Entry 8B9Z (electron microscopy, 3.28 A resolution); this record covers chains G and Q of the 43 polymer chains in the assembly.

[Chain G]
Protein: NADH-ubiquinone oxidoreductase 75 kDa subunit, mitochondrial
Source organism: Drosophila melanogaster
Notes: EC 7.1.1.2
UniProt: Q94511 (NDUS1_DROME); residue numbers follow UniProt; this construct covers 1-731
Amino-acid sequence (731 residues; numbered 1 to 731; the number before each row is that of its first residue):
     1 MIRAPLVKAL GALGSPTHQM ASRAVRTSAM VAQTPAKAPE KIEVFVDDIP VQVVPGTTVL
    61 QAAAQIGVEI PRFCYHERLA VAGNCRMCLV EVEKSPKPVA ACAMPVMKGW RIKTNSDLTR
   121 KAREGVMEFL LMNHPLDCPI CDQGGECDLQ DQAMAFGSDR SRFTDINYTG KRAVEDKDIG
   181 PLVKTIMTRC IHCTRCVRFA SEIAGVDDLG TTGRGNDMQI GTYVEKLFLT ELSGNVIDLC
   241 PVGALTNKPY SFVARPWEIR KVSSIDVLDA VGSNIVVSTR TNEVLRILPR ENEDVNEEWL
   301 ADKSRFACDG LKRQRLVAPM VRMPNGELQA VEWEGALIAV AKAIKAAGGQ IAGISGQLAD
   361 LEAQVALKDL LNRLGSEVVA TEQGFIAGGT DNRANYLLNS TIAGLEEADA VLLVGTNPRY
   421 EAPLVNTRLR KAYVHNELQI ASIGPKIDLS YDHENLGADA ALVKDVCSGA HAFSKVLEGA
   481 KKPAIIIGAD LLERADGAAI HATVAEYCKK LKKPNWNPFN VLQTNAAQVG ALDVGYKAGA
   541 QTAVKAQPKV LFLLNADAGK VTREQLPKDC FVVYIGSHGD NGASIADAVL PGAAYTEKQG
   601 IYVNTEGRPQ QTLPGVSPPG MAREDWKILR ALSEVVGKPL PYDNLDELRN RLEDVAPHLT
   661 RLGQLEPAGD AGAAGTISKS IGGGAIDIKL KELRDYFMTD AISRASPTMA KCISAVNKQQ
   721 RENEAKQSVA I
Not modelled in the structure: 1-38, 673-684, 728-731
Ion coordination: 2Fe-2S cluster Fe: Cys-74, Cys-85, Cys-88, Cys-102; 4Fe-4S cluster Fe site 1: Cys-138, Cys-141, Cys-147; 4Fe-4S cluster Fe site 2: Cys-190, Cys-193, Cys-196, Cys-240; Na+: Ile-237, Cys-240, Val-242, Leu-245
Small-molecule neighbours:
  - 2Fe-2S cluster (FES): Arg-72, Phe-73, Cys-74, Tyr-75, Ala-82, Gly-83, Asn-84, Cys-85, Arg-86, Met-87, Cys-88, Cys-102
  - 4Fe-4S cluster (SF4), molecule 1: His-134, Asp-137, Cys-138, Cys-141, Gln-143, Gly-144, Cys-147, Leu-149, Gln-150, Arg-189, Val-242, Gly-243
  - 4Fe-4S cluster (SF4), molecule 2: Met-187, Cys-190, Ile-191, His-192, Cys-193, Thr-194, Arg-195, Cys-196, Ile-220, Cys-240, Pro-241, Val-242, Ala-244, Leu-245
Swiss-Prot annotation at these positions:
  - binding site ([2Fe-2S] cluster): Cys-74, Cys-85, Cys-88, Cys-102
  - binding site ([4Fe-4S] cluster): His-134, Cys-138, Cys-141, Cys-147, Cys-190, Cys-193, Cys-196, Cys-240
From the paper describing this entry:
  - conformationally variable residues (order/disorder transition): Ala-673 to Gly-684

[Chain Q]
Protein: NADH dehydrogenase [ubiquinone] iron-sulfur protein 4, mitochondrial
Source organism: Drosophila melanogaster
UniProt: Q9VWI0 (NDUS4_DROME); residue numbers follow UniProt; this construct covers 33-183
Amino-acid sequence (151 residues; each row starts with the number of its first residue):
    33 TDGGPLDPKT ALARPEELEQ RNKLSGKITV PTAVNLSPIS GVPEEHIRER RVRIHIPPKN
    93 AMQSGTDNVN TWQIEFDNRE RWENPLMGWA SSGDPLSNMN VQFGSPEEAI TFCERNGWRW
   153 YVDGAAKPKK ERVKNYGINF AWNKRTRVST K
Swiss-Prot annotation at these positions:
  - modified residue: Ser-181 (Phosphoserine)
From the paper describing this entry:
  - conformationally variable residues (order/disorder transition): Thr-33 to Glu-49

[Chain G / chain Q interface]
Residue-residue contacts (62; chain G residue first):
  Thr-58(G) with Lys-166(Q)
  Gln-61(G) with Arg-164(Q), hydrogen bond (side chain-backbone); Val-165(Q); Lys-166(Q)
  Glu-69(G) with Ser-96(Q); Gly-97(Q); Thr-98(Q), hydrogen bond (side chain-backbone)
  Tyr-75(G) with Lys-166(Q)
  His-76(G) with Lys-166(Q)
  Glu-77(G) with Lys-161(Q); Arg-164(Q); Lys-166(Q)
  Arg-78(G) with Arg-164(Q)
  Leu-79(G) with Lys-166(Q), hydrogen bond (backbone-side chain)
  Ala-80(G) with Asn-171(Q)
  Val-81(G) with Lys-166(Q); Tyr-168(Q); Asn-171(Q), hydrogen bond (backbone-side chain)
  Gln-143(G) with Met-94(Q)
  Glu-146(G) with Asn-92(Q), hydrogen bond; Met-94(Q); Gln-95(Q), hydrogen bond (backbone-side chain)
  Cys-147(G) with Gln-95(Q)
  Asp-148(G) with Gln-95(Q); Ser-96(Q)
  Asp-151(G) with Gln-95(Q), hydrogen bond
  Arg-195(G) with Ser-96(Q), hydrogen bond
  Val-197(G) with Thr-182(Q)
  Ser-201(G) with Ser-181(Q)
  Asp-238(G) with Ala-93(Q); Met-94(Q)
  Arg-260(G) with Arg-113(Q); Ser-129(Q), hydrogen bond (side chain-backbone)
  Lys-261(G) with Pro-90(Q), hydrogen bond (side chain-backbone); Lys-91(Q); Asn-92(Q)
  Ser-263(G) with Arg-85(Q)
  Val-276(G) with Pro-90(Q), hydrophobic
  Thr-281(G) with Ala-122(Q)
  Asn-282(G) with Arg-113(Q), hydrogen bond (side chain-backbone)
  Arg-286(G) with Met-94(Q), hydrogen bond
  Pro-289(G) with Ala-93(Q)
  Arg-290(G) with Pro-90(Q)
  Glu-293(G) with Lys-161(Q); Lys-162(Q), hydrogen bond (side chain-backbone)
  Glu-297(G) with Arg-164(Q), salt bridge
  Glu-298(G) with Lys-91(Q), salt bridge; Ala-93(Q)
  Tyr-433(G) with Arg-177(Q), hydrogen bond (backbone-side chain)
  Val-434(G) with Arg-177(Q); Thr-178(Q)
  Glu-437(G) with Arg-177(Q), salt bridge
  Leu-438(G) with Arg-177(Q), hydrogen bond (backbone-side chain)
  Gln-439(G) with Arg-177(Q)
  Gln-611(G) with Tyr-153(Q), hydrogen bond
  Leu-613(G) with Arg-85(Q); Tyr-153(Q)
  Pro-614(G) with Asn-110(Q), hydrogen bond (backbone-side chain)
  Gly-615(G) with Asn-110(Q), hydrogen bond (backbone-side chain)
  Ser-617(G) with Arg-113(Q), hydrogen bond (side chain-backbone)
  Asp-646(G) with Arg-83(Q), salt bridge; Arg-151(Q), salt bridge
Interface residues without a listed pair, chain G (52 interface residues in all): Arg-72, Ala-82, Asn-84, Glu-202, Asp-207, Thr-211, Leu-288, Glu-291, Gln-599, Val-616
Interface residues without a listed pair, chain Q (38 interface residues in all): Asp-99, Asp-109, Glu-112, Trp-114, Asn-130, Ala-158, Lys-159, Lys-176, Val-180, Lys-183

[Summary]
The interface between chain G and chain Q involves 52 residues on one side and 38 on the other, with 19
hydrogen bonds and 5 salt bridges. Polar pairs include Glu-297(G)/Arg-164(Q), Glu-298(G)/Lys-91(Q) and
Glu-437(G)/Arg-177(Q). Ligands of chain G: 4Fe-4S cluster and 2Fe-2S cluster. The paper reports conformational
variability at Ala-673(G) and Thr-33(Q).
Here chain G is NADH-ubiquinone oxidoreductase 75 kDa subunit, mitochondrial and chain Q is NADH dehydrogenase
[ubiquinone] iron-sulfur protein 4, mitochondrial, both from Drosophila melanogaster. Entry 8B9Z (Drosophila
melanogaster complex I in the Active state (Dm1)) was determined by electron microscopy together with 8BA0
from the same study.
